3KUY - chains F and I of the 10 polymer chains in the assembly; structure by X-ray diffraction, 2.90 A resolution.

[Chain F]
Name: Histone H4
From: Xenopus laevis
UniProt: P62799 (H4_XENLA); residues 1-102 here correspond to UniProt positions 2-103 (UniProt number = residue number + 1)
Amino-acid sequence (102 residues; numbered 1 to 102; the number before each row is that of its first residue):
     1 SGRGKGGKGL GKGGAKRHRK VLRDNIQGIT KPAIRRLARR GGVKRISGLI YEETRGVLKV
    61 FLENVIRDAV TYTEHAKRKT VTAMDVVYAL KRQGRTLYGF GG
Disordered / not traced: 1-15
Curated features (UniProtKB/Swiss-Prot):
  - DNA-binding region: Lys16 to Lys20
  - modified residue: Ser1 (N-acetylserine), Arg3 (Asymmetric dimethylarginine), Lys5 (N6-(2-hydroxyisobutyryl)lysine), Lys8 (N6-(2-hydroxyisobutyryl)lysine), Lys12 (N6-(2-hydroxyisobutyryl)lysine), Lys16 (N6-(2-hydroxyisobutyryl)lysine), Lys20 (N6,N6,N6-trimethyllysine), Lys31 (N6-(2-hydroxyisobutyryl)lysine), Lys44 (N6-(2-hydroxyisobutyryl)lysine), Ser47 (Phosphoserine), Tyr51 (Phosphotyrosine), Lys59 (N6-(2-hydroxyisobutyryl)lysine), Lys77 (N6-(2-hydroxyisobutyryl)lysine), Lys79 (N6-(2-hydroxyisobutyryl)lysine), Tyr88 (Phosphotyrosine), Lys91 (N6-(2-hydroxyisobutyryl)lysine)
  - cross-link (Glycyl lysine isopeptide (Lys-Gly)): Lys31 (interchain with G-Cter in UFM1), Lys91 (interchain with G-Cter in ubiquitin)

[Chain I]
Molecule: 145-nt DNA strand
Sequence (145 nucleotides; numbered -72 to 72; the number before each row is that of its first residue; numbers below 1 keep their minus sign (DA-72 is residue -72)):
   -72 ATCAATATCC ACCTGCAGAT ACTACCAAAA GTGTATTTGG AAACTGCTCC ATCAAAAGGC
   -12 ATGTTCAGCT GAATCAGCTG AACATGCCTT TTGATGGAGC AGTTTCCAAA TACACTTTTG
    48 GTAGTATCTG CAGGTGGATA TTGAT

[Chain F / chain I interface]
Contacting residue pairs - 13 pairs, chain F then chain I:
  Arg35(F) - DA8(I)  salt bridge to the phosphate
  Arg45(F) - DT6(I)  base contact
  Arg45(F) - DG7(I)  hydrogen bond to the sugar
  Arg45(F) - DA8(I)  phosphate contact
  Ile46(F) - DG7(I)  sugar contact
  Ile46(F) - DA8(I)  hydrogen bond to the phosphate
  Ser47(F) - DG7(I)  phosphate contact
  Gly48(F) - DG7(I)  hydrogen bond to the phosphate
  Arg78(F) - DC27(I)  phosphate contact
  Lys79(F) - DG26(I)  salt bridge to the phosphate
  Lys79(F) - DC27(I)  hydrogen bond to the phosphate
  Thr80(F) - DG26(I)  phosphate contact
  Thr80(F) - DC27(I)  hydrogen bond to the phosphate
Interface residues without a listed pair, chain F (10 interface residues in all): Arg39, Lys77
Interface residues without a listed pair, chain I (6 interface residues in all): DA9

[Overview]
Chain F and chain I form an interface of 10 and 6 residues respectively, with 5 hydrogen bonds and 2 salt
bridges. Polar pairs include Arg45(F)-DG7(I), Ile46(F)-DA8(I) and Gly48(F)-DG7(I). UniProt lists a DNA-binding
region on chain F.
Chain F is Histone H4 (Xenopus laevis) and chain I is a 145-nt DNA strand; the structure, DNA Stretching in
the Nucleosome Facilitates Alkylation by an Intercalating Antitumor Agent, was determined by X-ray
diffraction.
